Entry 7RWI (X-ray diffraction, 3.70 A resolution); this record covers chains D and G of the 8 polymer chains in the assembly.

# Chain D
Name: DNA-directed RNA polymerase subunit beta'
Organism: Mycobacterium tuberculosis
Notes: EC 2.7.7.6
Reference sequence: A0A045J9E2 (A0A045J9E2_MYCTX); residues 1-1316 here = UniProt positions 1-1316
Chain sequence (1316 residues; row label = number of the first residue in the row):
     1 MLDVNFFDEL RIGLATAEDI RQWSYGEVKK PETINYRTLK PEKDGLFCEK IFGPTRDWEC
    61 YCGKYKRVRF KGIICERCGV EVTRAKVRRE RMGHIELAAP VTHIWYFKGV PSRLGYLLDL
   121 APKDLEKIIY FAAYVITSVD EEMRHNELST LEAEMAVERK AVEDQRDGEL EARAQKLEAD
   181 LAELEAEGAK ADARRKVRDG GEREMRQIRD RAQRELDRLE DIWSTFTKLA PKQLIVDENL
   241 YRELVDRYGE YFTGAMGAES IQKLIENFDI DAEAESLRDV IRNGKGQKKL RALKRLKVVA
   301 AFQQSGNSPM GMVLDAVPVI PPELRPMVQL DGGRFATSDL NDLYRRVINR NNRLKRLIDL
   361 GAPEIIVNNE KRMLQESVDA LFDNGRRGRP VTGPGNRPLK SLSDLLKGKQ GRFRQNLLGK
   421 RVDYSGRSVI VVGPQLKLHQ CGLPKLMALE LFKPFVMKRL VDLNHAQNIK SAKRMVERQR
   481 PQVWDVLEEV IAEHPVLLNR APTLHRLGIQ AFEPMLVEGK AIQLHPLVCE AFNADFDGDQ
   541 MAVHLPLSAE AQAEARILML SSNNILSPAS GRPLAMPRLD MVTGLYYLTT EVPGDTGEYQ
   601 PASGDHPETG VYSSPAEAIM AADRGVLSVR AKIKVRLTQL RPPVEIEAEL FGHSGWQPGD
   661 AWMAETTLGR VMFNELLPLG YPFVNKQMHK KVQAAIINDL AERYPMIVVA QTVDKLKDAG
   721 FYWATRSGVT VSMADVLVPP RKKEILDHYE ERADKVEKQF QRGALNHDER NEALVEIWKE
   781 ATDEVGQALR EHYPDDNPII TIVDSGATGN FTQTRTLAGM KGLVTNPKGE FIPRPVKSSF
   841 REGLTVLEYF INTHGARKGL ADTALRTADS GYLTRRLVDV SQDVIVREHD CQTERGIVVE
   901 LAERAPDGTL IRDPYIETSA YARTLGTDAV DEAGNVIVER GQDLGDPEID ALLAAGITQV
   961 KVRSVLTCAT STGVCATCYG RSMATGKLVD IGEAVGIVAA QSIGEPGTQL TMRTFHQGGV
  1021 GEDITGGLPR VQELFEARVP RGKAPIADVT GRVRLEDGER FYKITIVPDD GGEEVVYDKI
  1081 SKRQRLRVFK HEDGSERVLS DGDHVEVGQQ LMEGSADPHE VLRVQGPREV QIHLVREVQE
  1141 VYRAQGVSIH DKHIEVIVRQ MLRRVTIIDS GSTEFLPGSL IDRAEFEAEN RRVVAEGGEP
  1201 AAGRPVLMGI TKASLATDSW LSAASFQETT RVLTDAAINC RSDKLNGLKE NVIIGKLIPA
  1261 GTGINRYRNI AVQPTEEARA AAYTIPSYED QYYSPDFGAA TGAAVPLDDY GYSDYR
Unresolved in the structure: 1-2, 421, 1012-1025, 1282-1316

# Chain G
Molecule: T DNA
Sequence (23 nucleotides; each row starts with the number of its first residue):
     1 CCTGCATCCG TGAGTCGAGG GTG
Unresolved in the structure: 1-3, 19-23

# How chain D and chain G interact
Residue-residue contacts (17):
  Lys108(D) - DG10(G)  salt bridge to the phosphate
  Gln287(D) - DG4(G)  hydrogen bond to the phosphate
  Arg291(D) - DC5(G)  base contact
  Arg386(D) - DG10(G)  phosphate contact
  Arg386(D) - DT11(G)  salt bridge to the phosphate
  Lys409(D) - DG14(G)  salt bridge to the phosphate
  Lys409(D) - DT15(G)  salt bridge to the phosphate
  Arg414(D) - DA13(G)  salt bridge to the phosphate
  Arg414(D) - DT15(G)  salt bridge to the phosphate
  Arg427(D) - DG17(G)  phosphate contact
  Arg427(D) - DA18(G)  salt bridge to the phosphate
  Ala501(D) - DC16(G)  base contact
  Ala864(D) - DG14(G)  base contact
  Thr867(D) - DG14(G)  sugar contact
  Ala868(D) - DG14(G)  sugar contact
  Tyr872(D) - DA13(G)  sugar contact
  Glu1228(D) - DG12(G)  phosphate contact
Also at the interface, not in a pair above, chain D (17 interface residues in all): Val110, Pro502, Gly871, Gln1227

# Summary
17 residues of chain D and 11 residues of chain G are in contact; the contacts include 1 hydrogen bond and 7
salt bridges. Polar pairs include Gln287(D)-DG4(G), Lys108(D)-DG10(G) and Arg386(D)-DT11(G).
Chain D is DNA-directed RNA polymerase subunit beta' (Mycobacterium tuberculosis) and chain G is T DNA; the
structure, Mycobacterium tuberculosis RNA polymerase sigma L holoenzyme open promoter complex containing
TNP-2198, was determined by X-ray diffraction.
